7M6J - chains D and E of the 6 polymer chains in the assembly; structure by electron microscopy, 3.60 A resolution.

== Chain D ==
Molecule: Septin-7
Organism: Homo sapiens
UniProtKB: Q16181 (SEPT7_HUMAN); numbering as in UniProt (aligned over 20-437)
Chain sequence (432 residues; each row starts with the number of its first residue):
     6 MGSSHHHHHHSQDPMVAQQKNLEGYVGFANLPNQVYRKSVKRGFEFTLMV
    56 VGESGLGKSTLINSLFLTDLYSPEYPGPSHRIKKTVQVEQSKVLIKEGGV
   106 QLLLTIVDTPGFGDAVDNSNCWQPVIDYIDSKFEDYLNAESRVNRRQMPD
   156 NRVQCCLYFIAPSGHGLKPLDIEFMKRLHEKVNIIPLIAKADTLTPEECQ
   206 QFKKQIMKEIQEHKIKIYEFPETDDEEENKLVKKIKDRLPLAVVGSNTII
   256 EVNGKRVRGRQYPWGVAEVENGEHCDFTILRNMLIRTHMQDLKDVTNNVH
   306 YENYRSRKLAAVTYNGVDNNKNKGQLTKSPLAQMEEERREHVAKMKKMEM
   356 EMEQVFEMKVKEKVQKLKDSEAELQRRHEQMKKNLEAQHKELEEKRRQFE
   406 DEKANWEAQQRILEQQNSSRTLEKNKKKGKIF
Unresolved in the structure: 6-28, 227-238, 257-261, 319-437
Differences from the reference sequence: initiating methionine (6); expression tag (7-19)
Small-molecule neighbours:
  - GDP (guanosine-5'-diphosphate), molecule 1: S59, G60, L61, G62, K63, S64, T65, P83, S84, K195, D197, V248, V249, G250, R265, Y267
  - GDP, molecule 2: S168, H170, E203

== Chain E ==
Molecule: Septin-6
Organism: Homo sapiens
UniProtKB: Q14141 (SEPT6_HUMAN); residue numbers follow UniProt; this construct covers 1-427
Chain sequence (427 residues; numbered 1 to 427; the number before each row is that of its first residue):
     1 MAATDIARQVGEGCRTVPLAGHVGFDSLPDQLVNKSVSQGFCFNILCVGE
    51 TGLGKSTLMDTLFNTKFEGEPATHTQPGVQLQSNTYDLQESNVRLKLTIV
   101 STVGFGDQINKEDSYKPIVEFIDAQFEAYLQEELKIRRVLHTYHDSRIHV
   151 CLYFIAPTGHSLKSLDLVTMKKLDSKVNIIPIIAKADAISKSELTKFKIK
   201 ITSELVSNGVQIYQFPTDDESVAEINGTMNAHLPFAVIGSTEELKIGNKM
   251 MRARQYPWGTVQVENEAHCDFVKLREMLIRVNMEDLREQTHTRHYELYRR
   301 CKLEEMGFKDTDPDSKPFSLQETYEAKRNEFLGELQKKEEEMRQMFVQRV
   351 KEKEAELKEAEKELHEKFDRLKKLHQDEKKKLEDKKKSLDDEVNAFKQRK
   401 TAAELLQSQGSQAGGSQTLKRDKEKKN
Unresolved in the structure: 1-13, 310-427
Metal / ion sites: Mg2+: S56 (together with GTP)
Small-molecule neighbours:
  - GDP (guanosine-5'-diphosphate): T158, H160, A188, E193
  - GTP (guanosine-5'-triphosphate): T51, G52, L53, G54, K55, S56, T57, P71, A72, S101, T102, K185, D187, I238, G239, S240, E242, R254
Curated features (UniProtKB/Swiss-Prot):
  - region: G49 to S56 (G1 motif), S101 to G104 (G3 motif), A184 to D187 (G4 motif)
  - binding site (GTP): G49 to S56, G104, K185 to E193, G239, R254
  - modified residue: A2 (N-acetylalanine), S27 (Phosphoserine), K367 (N6-acetyllysine), S416 (Phosphoserine), T418 (Phosphothreonine)

== Interface between chain D and chain E ==
Contacting residue pairs (82):
  G29(D) with E90(E)
  Y30(D) with N64(E); E90(E); I279(E)
  V31(D) with L62(E); E90(E), hydrogen bond (backbone-side chain); L278(E); I279(E)
  G32(D) with E90(E), hydrogen bond (backbone-side chain); L278(E); I279(E)
  F33(D) with E90(E); L95(E), hydrophobic
  N35(D) with I279(E), hydrogen bond (side chain-backbone); R280(E)
  L36(D) with F41(E), hydrophobic; M283(E), hydrophobic; E284(E)
  P37(D) with V33(E), hydrophobic
  Q39(D) with R280(E), hydrogen bond (side chain-backbone); V281(E); M283(E), hydrogen bond (side chain-backbone); E284(E), hydrogen bond (side chain-backbone)
  V40(D) with V33(E), hydrophobic
  Y41(D) with P29(E); D30(E)
  R42(D) with V281(E), hydrogen bond (side chain-backbone)
  K43(D) with D285(E)
  S44(D) with P29(E); L32(E)
  V45(D) with P29(E), hydrophobic
  K46(D) with D219(E)
  F49(D) with L28(E), hydrophobic; P29(E), hydrophobic
  L70(D) with V23(E)
  L72(D) with L19(E), hydrophobic; A20(E); G21(E); V23(E), hydrophobic
  D74(D) with V17(E); P18(E)
  V98(D) with V17(E), hydrophobic
  L99(D) with T16(E); V17(E)
  I100(D) with V17(E); L19(E), hydrophobic; F25(E), hydrophobic
  K101(D) with C14(E), hydrogen bond (side chain-backbone)
  E102(D) with L19(E); H22(E), salt bridge; F25(E); D26(E)
  V105(D) with D26(E)
  Q106(D) with C14(E)
  L107(D) with F25(E), hydrophobic; L28(E), hydrophobic
  S146(D) with F308(E)
  V148(D) with L303(E), hydrophobic; F308(E)
  N149(D) with R300(E), hydrogen bond
  R150(D) with E133(E), salt bridge; E296(E), salt bridge; R299(E)
  R286(D) with V23(E), hydrogen bond (side chain-backbone)
  I290(D) with G24(E)
  R291(D) with G24(E); S27(E), hydrogen bond (backbone-side chain); Q31(E), hydrogen bond (backbone-side chain)
  T292(D) with Q31(E)
  H293(D) with Q31(E), hydrogen bond (backbone-side chain)
  M294(D) with L28(E), hydrophobic; Q31(E), hydrogen bond (backbone-side chain)
  Q295(D) with Q31(E); K35(E)
  N303(D) with H141(E)
  E307(D) with R138(E), salt bridge
  R310(D) with I136(E); R138(E)
  S311(D) with I136(E); R137(E), hydrogen bond
  L314(D) with I136(E)
  A315(D) with I136(E)
Also at the interface, not in a pair above, chain D (52 interface residues in all): A34, R47, F71, R147, Q152, D299, N302
Also at the interface, not in a pair above, chain E (53 interface residues in all): V37, F63, Q89, V93, V222, R275, N282, H291, T292, Y295

== Overview ==
Chain D and chain E form an interface of 52 and 53 residues respectively; the contacts include 15 hydrogen
bonds and 4 salt bridges. Polar contacts include E102(D)-H22(E), R150(D)-E133(E) and R150(D)-E296(E). Bound to
chain D: GDP. Ligands of chain E: GTP and GDP.
Chain D is Septin-7 and chain E is Septin-6, both from Homo sapiens; the structure, Human Septin Hexameric
Complex SEPT2G/SEPT6/SEPT7 by Single Particle Cryo-EM, was determined by electron microscopy.
